Entry 3K3I (X-ray diffraction, 1.70 A resolution); this record covers chain A.

# Chain A
Name: Mitogen-activated protein kinase 14
Source organism: Homo sapiens
Notes: EC 2.7.11.24
UniProtKB: Q16539 (MK14_HUMAN); numbering as in UniProt (aligned over 5-352)
Sequence (350 residues; row label = number of the first residue in the row; note: 5 numbers in that range are skipped by the numbering (no residue carries them; nothing is unmodelled there); numbers below 1 keep their minus sign (Gly-2 is residue -2)):
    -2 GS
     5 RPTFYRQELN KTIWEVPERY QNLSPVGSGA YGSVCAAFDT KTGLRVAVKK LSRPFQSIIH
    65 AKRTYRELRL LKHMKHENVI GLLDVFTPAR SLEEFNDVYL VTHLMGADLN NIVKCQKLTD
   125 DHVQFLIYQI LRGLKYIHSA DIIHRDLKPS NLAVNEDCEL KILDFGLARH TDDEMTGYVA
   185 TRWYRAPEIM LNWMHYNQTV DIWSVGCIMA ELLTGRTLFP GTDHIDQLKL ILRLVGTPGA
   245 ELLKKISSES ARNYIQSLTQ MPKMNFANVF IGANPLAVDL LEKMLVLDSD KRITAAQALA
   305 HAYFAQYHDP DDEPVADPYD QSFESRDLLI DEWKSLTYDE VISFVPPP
Not modelled in the structure: -2 to -1, 117-120, 171-182
Sequence notes: expression tag (-2 to -1)
Small-molecule neighbours:
  - I46 (2-fluoro-4-[4-(4-fluorophenyl)-1H-pyrazol-3-yl]pyridine), molecule 1: Glu22, Arg23, Gln25, Thr44
  - I46, molecule 2: Pro191, Glu192, Leu195, Trp197, Leu232, Leu236, Pro242, Leu246, Lys249, Ile250, Ile259, Leu291, Asp292, Ser293, Arg296
  - JZJ ((3S)-3-[4-(4-bromophenyl)-1H-imidazol-2-yl]-1,2,3,4-tetrahydroisoquinoline): Val38, Ala51, Val52, Lys53, Glu71, Leu74, Leu75, Val83, Ile84, Leu104, Thr106, Ile141, Ile146, His148, Ile166, Leu167, Asp168, Phe169

# In short
Ligands of chain A: compound JZJ and compound I46.
Chain A is Mitogen-activated protein kinase 14 (Homo sapiens); the structure, p38alpha bound to novel DGF-out
compound PF-00215955, was determined by X-ray diffraction together with 3K3J from the same study.
